PDB entry 8EU9 | electron microscopy, 3.48 A resolution | chains Q and Y of the 10 polymer chains in the assembly

== Chain Q ==
Molecule: Chromatin-remodeling ATPase INO80
From: Saccharomyces cerevisiae (strain ATCC 204508 / S288c)
Notes: EC 3.6.4.-
UniProtKB: P53115 (INO80_YEAST); residue numbers follow UniProt; this construct covers 948-1440
Chain sequence (493 residues; row label = number of the first residue in the row):
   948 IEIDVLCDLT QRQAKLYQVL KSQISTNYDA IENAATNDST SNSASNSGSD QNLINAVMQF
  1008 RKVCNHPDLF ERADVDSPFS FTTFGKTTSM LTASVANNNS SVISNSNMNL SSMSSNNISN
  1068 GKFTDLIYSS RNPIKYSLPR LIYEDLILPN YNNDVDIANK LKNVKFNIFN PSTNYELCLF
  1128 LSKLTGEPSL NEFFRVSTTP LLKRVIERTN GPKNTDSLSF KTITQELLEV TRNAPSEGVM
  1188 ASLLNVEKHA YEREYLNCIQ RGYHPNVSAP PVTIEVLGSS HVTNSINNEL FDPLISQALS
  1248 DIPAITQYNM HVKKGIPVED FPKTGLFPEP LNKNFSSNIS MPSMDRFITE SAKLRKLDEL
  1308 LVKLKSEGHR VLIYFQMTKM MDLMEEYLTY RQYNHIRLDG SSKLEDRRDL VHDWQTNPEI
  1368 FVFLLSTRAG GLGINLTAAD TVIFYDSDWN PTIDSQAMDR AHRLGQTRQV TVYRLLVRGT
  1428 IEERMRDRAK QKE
Disordered / not traced: 986-998, 1037-1068, 1346-1355, 1375-1381, 1409-1413

== Chain Y ==
Molecule: RuvB-like protein 2
From: Saccharomyces cerevisiae (strain ATCC 204508 / S288c)
Notes: EC 3.6.4.12
UniProtKB: Q12464 (RUVB2_YEAST); residue numbers follow UniProt; this construct covers 15-460
Chain sequence (446 residues; numbered 15 to 460; the number before each row is that of its first residue):
    15 KSLSLIAAHS HITGLGLDEN LQPRPTSEGM VGQLQARRAA GVILKMVQNG TIAGRAVLVA
    75 GPPSTGKTAL AMGVSQSLGK DVPFTAIAGS EIFSLELSKT EALTQAFRKS IGIKIKEETE
   135 LIEGEVVEIQ IDRSITGGHK QGKLTIKTTD METIYELGNK MIDGLTKEKV LAGDVISIDK
   195 ASGKITKLGR SFARSRDYDA MGADTRFVQC PEGELQKRKT VVHTVSLHEI DVINSRTQGF
   255 LALFTGDTGE IRSEVRDQIN TKVAEWKEEG KAEIVPGVLF IDEVHMLDIE CFSFINRALE
   315 DEFAPIVMMA TNRGVSKTRG TNYKSPHGLP LDLLDRSIII TTKSYNEQEI KTILSIRAQE
   375 EEVELSSDAL DLLTKTGVET SLRYSSNLIS VAQQIAMKRK NNTVEVEDVK RAYLLFLDSA
   435 RSVKYVQENE SQYIDDQGNV QISIAK
Disordered / not traced: 15
Ligand contacts:
  - ADP (adenosine-5'-diphosphate), molecule 1: A22, H23, H25, G43, M44, V45, P76, P77, S78, T79, G80, K81, T82, A83, Y359, I367, R371, L396, R397
  - ADP, molecule 2: R311, E314, R350
Swiss-Prot annotation at these positions:
  - binding site (ATP): G75 to T82
  - mutagenesis: G75 (G75A: Lethal), G80 (G80A: Growth defect at 37 degrees Celsius), K81 (K81A: Defect in snoRNA accumulation. Growth defect at 37 degrees Celsius; K81E: Lethal; K81R: Growth defect at 37 degrees Celsius), D296 (D296N: Lethal), E297 (E297G: Lethal)

== Interface between chain Q and chain Y ==
Contacting residue pairs (50; chain Q residue first):
  K1107(Q) - A217(Y)  hydrogen bond (side chain-backbone)
  I1115(Q) - F258(Y)  hydrophobic
  F1116(Q) - F254(Y)  hydrophobic
  F1116(Q) - F258(Y)  hydrophobic
  N1117(Q) - R220(Y)
  P1118(Q) - L202(Y)
  S1119(Q) - L202(Y)
  S1119(Q) - R220(Y)
  Y1122(Q) - L135(Y)
  Y1122(Q) - S191(Y)
  L1124(Q) - F258(Y)  hydrophobic
  F1127(Q) - V239(Y)  hydrophobic
  F1127(Q) - E243(Y)
  L1128(Q) - F254(Y)  hydrophobic
  S1129(Q) - K198(Y)
  K1130(Q) - E131(Y)
  K1130(Q) - H237(Y)
  L1131(Q) - V239(Y)  hydrophobic
  L1131(Q) - I247(Y)
  E1134(Q) - K198(Y)  hydrogen bond (backbone-side chain)
  P1135(Q) - K198(Y)
  P1135(Q) - I199(Y)  hydrogen bond (backbone-backbone)
  S1136(Q) - E182(Y)  hydrogen bond
  S1136(Q) - I199(Y)
  L1137(Q) - K198(Y)
  L1137(Q) - I199(Y)  hydrogen bond (backbone-backbone)
  L1137(Q) - T200(Y)
  N1138(Q) - E182(Y)
  N1138(Q) - K201(Y)  hydrogen bond (side chain-backbone)
  N1138(Q) - R220(Y)
  F1140(Q) - F254(Y)  hydrophobic
  F1141(Q) - R220(Y)
  R1142(Q) - E182(Y)  salt bridge
  V1143(Q) - Q252(Y)
  V1143(Q) - F254(Y)  hydrophobic
  V1143(Q) - L255(Y)  hydrophobic
  R1151(Q) - L255(Y)
  R1155(Q) - T251(Y)
  N1161(Q) - K198(Y)
  D1163(Q) - E131(Y)
  L1165(Q) - I129(Y)  hydrophobic
  L1165(Q) - I247(Y)
  S1166(Q) - I247(Y)
  F1167(Q) - N248(Y)  hydrogen bond (backbone-side chain)
  F1167(Q) - K276(Y)
  F1167(Q) - W280(Y)
  K1168(Q) - Q272(Y)  hydrogen bond (backbone-side chain)
  T1169(Q) - Q272(Y)
  I1170(Q) - Q272(Y)
  T1171(Q) - R266(Y)
Also at the interface, not in a pair above, chain Q (36 interface residues in all): V1111, L1126, T1132
Also at the interface, not in a pair above, chain Y (36 interface residues in all): K181, S196, G197, D218, T219, V222, T238, I244, L257, V269

== In short ==
Chain Q and chain Y each contribute 36 residues to their interface; the contacts include 8 hydrogen bonds and
1 salt bridge. Among the polar pairs are R1142(Q)-E182(Y), K1107(Q)-A217(Y) and E1134(Q)-K198(Y). Bound to
chain Y: ADP.
Here chain Q is Chromatin-remodeling ATPase INO80 and chain Y is RuvB-like protein 2, both from Saccharomyces
cerevisiae (strain ATCC 204508 / S288c). Entry 8EU9 (Class1 of the INO80-Nucleosome complex) was determined by
electron microscopy (same publication as 8ETS, 8ETT, 8ETU, 8ETV, 8ETW, 8EUE, 8EUF and 8EUJ).
